PDB entry 3G4S | X-ray diffraction, 3.20 A resolution | chains 0 and B of the 31 polymer chains in the assembly

# Chain 0
Molecule: 23S ribosomal RNA
Organism: Haloarcula marismortui
Sequence (2923 nucleotides; row label = number of the first residue in the row):
     1 GUUGGCUACU AUGCCAGCUG GUGGAUUGCU CGGCUCAGGC GCUGAUGAAG GACGUGCCAA
    61 GCUGCGAUAA GCUGUGGGGA GCCGCACGGA GGCGAAGAAC CACAGAUUUC CGAAUGAGAA
   121 UCUCUCUAAC AAUUGCUUCG CGCAAUGAGG AACCCCGAGA ACUGAAACAU CUCAGUAUCG
   181 GGAGGAACAG AAAACGCAAC GUGAUGUCGU UAGUAACCGC GAGUGAACGC GAUACAGCCC
   241 AAACCGAAGC CCUCACGGGC AAUGUGGUGU CAGGGCUACC UCUCAUCAGC CGACCGUCUU
   301 CACGAAGUCU CUUGGAAUAG AGCGUGAUAC AGGGUGACAA CCCCGUACUG AAGACCAGUA
   361 CGCUGUGCGG UAGUGCCAGA GUAGCGGGGG UUGGAUAUCC CUCGCGAAUA ACGCAGGCAU
   421 CGACUGCGAA GGCUAAACAC AACCUGAGAC CGAUAGUGAA CAAGUAGUGU GAACGAACGC
   481 UGCAAAGUAC CCUCAGAAGG GAGGCGAAAU AGAGCAUGAA AUCAGUUGGC GAUCGAGCGA
   541 CAGGGCAUAC AAGGUCCCUU GACGAAUGAC CGAGACGCGA GUCUCCAGUA AGACUCACGG
   601 GAAGCCGAUG UUCUGUCGUA CGUUUUGAAA AACGAGCCAG GGAGUGUGUC UGUAUGGCAA
   661 GUCUAACCGG AGUAUCCGGG GAGGCACAGG GAAACCGACA UGGCCGCAGG GCUUUGCCCG
   721 AGGGCCGCCG UCUUCAAGGG CGGGGAGCCA UGUGGACACG ACCCGAAUCC GGACGAUCUA
   781 CGCAUGGACA AGAUGAAGCG UGCCGAAAGG CACGUGGAAG UCUGUUAGAG UUGGUGUCCU
   841 ACAAUACCCU CUCGUGAUCU AUGUGUAGGG GUGAAAGGCC CAUCGAGUCC GGCAACAGCU
   901 GGUUCCAAUC GAAACAUGUC GAAGCAUGAC CUCCGCCGAG GUAGUCUGUG AGGUAGAGCG
   961 ACCGAUUGGU GUGUCCGCCU CCGAGAGGAG UCGGCACACC UGUCAAACUC CAAACUUACA
  1021 GACGCUGUUU GACGCGGGGA UUCCGGUGCG CGGGGUAAGC CUGUGUACCA GGAGGGGAAC
  1081 AACCCAGAGA UAGGUUAAGG UCCCCAAGUG UGGAUUAAGU GUAAUCCUCU GAAGGUGGUC
  1141 UCGAGCCCUA GACAGCCGGG AGGUGAGCUU AGAAGCAGCU ACCCUCUAAG AAAAGCGUAA
  1201 CAGCUUACCG GCCGAGGUUU GAGGCGCCCA AAAUGAUCGG GACUCAAAUC CACCACCGAG
  1261 ACCUGUCCGU ACCACUCAUA CUGGUAAUCG AGUAGAUUGG CGCUCUAAUU GGAUGGAAGC
  1321 AGGGGCGAGA GCUCCUGUGG ACCGAUUAGU GACGAAAAUC CUGGCCAUAG UAGCAGCGAU
  1381 AGUCGGGUGA GAACCCCGAC GGCCUAAUGG AUAAGGGUUC CUCAGCACUG CUGAUCAGCU
  1441 GAGGGUUAGC CGGUCCUAAG UCUCACCGCA ACUCGACUGA GACGAAAUGG GAAACAGGUU
  1501 AAUAUUCCUG UGCCAUCAUG CAGUGAAAGU UGACGCCCUG GGGUCGAUCA CGCCGGGCAU
  1561 UCGCCCGGUC GAACCGUCCA ACUCCGUGGA AGCCGUAAUG GCAGGAAGCG GACGAACGGC
  1621 GGCAUAGGGA AACGUGAUUC AACCUGGGGC CCAUGAAAAG ACGAGCAUGA UGUCCGUACC
  1681 GAGAACCGAC ACAGGUGUCC AUGGCGGCGA AAGCCAAGGC CUGUCGGGAG CAACCAACGU
  1741 UAGGGAAUUC GGCAAGUUAG UCCCGUACCU UCGGAAGAAG GGAUGCCUGC UCCGGAACGG
  1801 AGCAGGUCGC AGUGACUCGG AAGCUCGGAC UGUCUAGUAA CAACAUAGGU GACCGCAAAU
  1861 CCGCAAGGAC UCGUACGGUC ACUGAAUCCU GCCCAGUGCA GGUAUCUGAA CACCUCGUAC
  1921 AAGAGGACGA AGGACCUGUC AACGGCGGGG GUAACUAUGA CCCUCUUAAG GUAGCGUAGU
  1981 ACCUUGCCGC AUCAGUAGCG GCUUGCAUGA AUGGAUUAAC CAGAGCUUCA CUGUCCCAAC
  2041 GUUGGGCCCG GUGAACUGUA CAUUCCAGUG CGGAGUCUGG AGACACCCAG GGGGAAGCGA
  2101 AGACCCUAUG GAGCUUUACU GCAGGCUGUC GCUGAGACGU GGUCGCCGAU GUGCAGCAUA
  2161 GGUAGGAGUC GUUACAGAGG UACCCGCGCU AGCGGGCCAC CCAGACAACA GUGAAAUACU
  2221 ACCCGUCGGU GACUGCGACU CUCACUCCGG GAGGAGGACA CCGAUAGCCG GGCAGUUUGA
  2281 CUGGGGCGGU ACGCGCUCGA AAAGAUAUCG AGCGCGCCCU AUGGUCAUCU CAGCCGGGAC
  2341 AGAGACCCGG CGAAGAGUGC AAGAGCAAAA GAUGACUUGA CAGUGUUCUU CCCAACGAGG
  2401 AACGCUGACG CGAAAGCGUG GUCUAGCGAA CCAAUUAGCC UGCUUGAUGC GGGCAAUUGA
  2461 UGACAGAAAA GCUACCCUAG GGAUAACAGA GUCGUCACUC GCAAGAGCAC AUAUCGACCG
  2521 AGUGGCUUGC UACCUCGAUG UCGGUUCCCU CCAUCCUGCC CGUGCAGAAG CGGGCAAGGG
  2581 UGAGGUUGUU CGCCUAUUAA AGGAGGUCGU GAGCUGGGUU UAGACCGUCG UGAGACAGGU
  2641 CGGCUGCUAU CUACUGGGUG UGUAAUGGUG UCUGACAAGA ACGACCGUAU AGUACGAGAG
  2701 GAACUACGGU UGGUGGCCAC UGGUGUACCG GUUGUUCGAG AGAGCACGUG CCGGGUAGCC
  2761 ACGCCACACG GGGUAAGAGC UGAACGCAUC UAAGCUCGAA ACCCACUUGG AAAAGAGACA
  2821 CCGCCGAGGU CCCGCGUACA AGACGCGGUC GAUAGACUCG GGGUGUGCGC GUCGAGGUAA
  2881 CGAGACGUUA AGCCCACGAG CACUAACAGA CCAAAGCCAU CAU
Not modelled in the structure: 1-9, 126-127, 715, 971-998, 1560, 1952-1963, 2137-2236, 2339-2343, 2665-2666, 2915-2923
Modified residues: 1MA (6-hydro-1-methyladenosine-5'-monophosphate) at position 628, OMU (o2'-methyluridine 5'-monophosphate) at position 2587, OMG (o2'-methylguanosine-5'-monophosphate) at position 2588, UR3 (3-methyluridine-5'-monophoshate) at position 2619, PSU (pseudouridine-5'-monophosphate) at position 2621

# Chain B
Protein: 50S ribosomal protein L3P
Organism: Haloarcula marismortui
UniProt: P20279 (RL3_HALMA); residues 1-337 here correspond to UniProt positions 2-338 (UniProt number = residue number + 1)
Sequence (337 residues; row label = number of the first residue in the row):
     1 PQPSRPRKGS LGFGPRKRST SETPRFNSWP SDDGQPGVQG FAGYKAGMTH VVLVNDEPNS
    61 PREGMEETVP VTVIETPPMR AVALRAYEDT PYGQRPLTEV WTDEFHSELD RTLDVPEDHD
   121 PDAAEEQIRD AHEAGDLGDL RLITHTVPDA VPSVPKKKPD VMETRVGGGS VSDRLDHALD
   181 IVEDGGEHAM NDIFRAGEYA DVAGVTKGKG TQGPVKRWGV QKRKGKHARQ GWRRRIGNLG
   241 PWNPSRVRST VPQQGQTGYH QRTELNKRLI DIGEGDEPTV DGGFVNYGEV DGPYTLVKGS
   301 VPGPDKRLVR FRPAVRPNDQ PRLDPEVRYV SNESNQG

# Interface between chain 0 and chain B
Contacting residue pairs (325; chain 0 residue first):
  U835(0) with Lys226(B), phosphate contact; Arg229(B), salt bridge to the phosphate; Gln230(B), hydrogen bond to the phosphate
  G836(0) with Arg229(B), phosphate contact; Gln230(B), phosphate contact
  U837(0) with Gln230(B), phosphate contact
  U1234(0) with Asn243(B), base contact; Pro244(B), base contact; Arg246(B), hydrogen bond to the base; Arg248(B), hydrogen bond to the sugar
  A1732(0) with Thr211(B), hydrogen bond to the sugar; Gln212(B), hydrogen bond to the sugar
  A1733(0) with Thr211(B), sugar contact; Gln212(B), sugar contact; Gly213(B), hydrogen bond to the sugar; Gln254(B), sugar contact
  C1734(0) with Gly213(B), phosphate contact; Arg234(B), salt bridge to the phosphate; Arg235(B), hydrogen bond to the sugar
  C1735(0) with Gly231(B), sugar contact; Trp232(B), phosphate contact; Arg233(B), hydrogen bond to the phosphate; Arg234(B), hydrogen bond to the phosphate; Arg235(B), phosphate contact
  A1736(0) with Gly231(B), phosphate contact; Arg233(B), salt bridge to the phosphate
  G1751(0) with Lys226(B), hydrogen bond to the base
  C1753(0) with Lys226(B), hydrogen bond to the sugar; Arg229(B), hydrogen bond to the base
  A1754(0) with Arg229(B), hydrogen bond to the sugar
  U2034(0) with Gly225(B), phosphate contact
  C2035(0) with Lys224(B), phosphate contact; Gly225(B), hydrogen bond to the phosphate
  C2036(0) with Lys224(B), salt bridge to the phosphate
  C2037(0) with Lys224(B), hydrogen bond to the phosphate
  A2038(0) with Gln221(B), phosphate contact; Lys222(B), hydrogen bond to the phosphate; Lys224(B), salt bridge to the phosphate
  A2039(0) with Lys222(B), phosphate contact; Arg234(B), salt bridge to the phosphate
  C2065(0) with Arg246(B), hydrogen bond to the phosphate
  C2066(0) with Arg246(B), salt bridge to the phosphate
  G2090(0) with Gln253(B), hydrogen bond to the base; Gln254(B), sugar contact
  G2091(0) with Arg235(B), phosphate contact; Leu239(B), base contact; Gln253(B), hydrogen bond to the base
  G2092(0) with Trp232(B), hydrogen bond to the phosphate; Arg235(B), salt bridge to the phosphate; Leu239(B), phosphate contact
  G2093(0) with Asn238(B), phosphate contact; Leu239(B), hydrogen bond to the phosphate; Gly240(B), sugar contact; Pro241(B), hydrogen bond to the sugar; Trp242(B), hydrogen bond to the sugar; Pro244(B), sugar contact; Ser245(B), hydrogen bond to the base; Arg246(B), base contact; Val247(B), base contact
  G2094(0) with Trp242(B), sugar contact; Ser245(B), sugar contact
  A2096(0) with Trp242(B), sugar contact
  U2539(0) with Trp242(B), base contact
  G2544(0) with His227(B), base contact
  U2545(0) with Gln2(B), hydrogen bond to the phosphate
  U2546(0) with Gln2(B), base contact; Gln221(B), phosphate contact; Ile236(B), sugar contact; Gly237(B), hydrogen bond to the sugar; Asn238(B), base contact
  C2547(0) with Gln2(B), hydrogen bond to the base; Arg5(B), salt bridge to the phosphate; Lys8(B), phosphate contact; Val220(B), phosphate contact; Gln221(B), hydrogen bond to the phosphate; Asn238(B), hydrogen bond to the base; Pro252(B), phosphate contact
  C2548(0) with Arg5(B), salt bridge to the phosphate; Arg7(B), phosphate contact; Lys8(B), hydrogen bond to the phosphate; Pro241(B), base contact; Arg248(B), sugar contact; Thr250(B), hydrogen bond to the phosphate; Val251(B), sugar contact; Pro252(B), sugar contact
  C2549(0) with Arg7(B), salt bridge to the phosphate; Arg248(B), hydrogen bond to the sugar; Thr250(B), sugar contact
  G2580(0) with Pro6(B), phosphate contact
  U2581(0) with Ser4(B), phosphate contact; Arg5(B), phosphate contact
  G2582(0) with Pro3(B), phosphate contact; Ser4(B), hydrogen bond to the phosphate
  A2583(0) with Pro3(B), phosphate contact
  C2591(0) with Pro1(B), phosphate contact
  G2606(0) with Pro241(B), base contact; Asn243(B), hydrogen bond to the sugar
  U2607(0) with Trp242(B), stacking on the base; Asn243(B), hydrogen bond to the phosphate
  G2609(0) with Asn238(B), base contact; Gly240(B), base contact; Pro241(B), sugar contact; Trp242(B), hydrogen bond to the sugar
  U2610(0) with Asn238(B), base contact; Trp242(B), phosphate contact
  G2613(0) with Arg223(B), sugar contact; Trp232(B), hydrogen bond to the sugar; Gly237(B), base contact
  C2614(0) with Arg223(B), hydrogen bond to the sugar; His227(B), hydrogen bond to the sugar; Gln230(B), phosphate contact; Trp232(B), phosphate contact
  U2615(0) with Lys226(B), phosphate contact; His227(B), hydrogen bond to the sugar; Gln230(B), phosphate contact
  G2616(0) with Lys226(B), salt bridge to the phosphate
  A2653(0) with Arg246(B), sugar contact; Val247(B), hydrogen bond to the sugar
  C2654(0) with Val247(B), sugar contact; Arg248(B), hydrogen bond to the sugar; Ser249(B), phosphate contact; Gln253(B), base contact
  U2655(0) with Arg217(B), hydrogen bond to the sugar; Ser249(B), phosphate contact; Gln253(B), sugar contact; Gln254(B), hydrogen bond to the sugar
  G2656(0) with Pro15(B), phosphate contact; Arg16(B), hydrogen bond to the phosphate; Lys17(B), phosphate contact; Arg217(B), hydrogen bond to the phosphate; Gly255(B), sugar contact; Gln256(B), hydrogen bond to the sugar
  G2657(0) with Lys17(B), phosphate contact; Arg18(B), hydrogen bond to the phosphate
  G2658(0) with Arg18(B), salt bridge to the phosphate
  G2668(0) with Asp114(B), hydrogen bond to the base
  U2669(0) with Thr112(B), hydrogen bond to the sugar; Asp114(B), sugar contact
  G2670(0) with Arg85(B), base contact; Glu99(B), base contact; Thr112(B), sugar contact; Leu113(B), sugar contact
  U2671(0) with Arg25(B), salt bridge to the phosphate; Arg85(B), hydrogen bond to the sugar; Ile143(B), sugar contact; Val161(B), phosphate contact; Met162(B), phosphate contact; Glu163(B), hydrogen bond to the sugar
  C2672(0) with Arg25(B), salt bridge to the phosphate; Arg85(B), sugar contact; Tyr87(B), hydrogen bond to the sugar; Pro96(B), sugar contact; Arg141(B), phosphate contact; Met162(B), phosphate contact; Glu163(B), hydrogen bond to the phosphate
  U2673(0) with Tyr87(B), sugar contact; Gln94(B), hydrogen bond to the sugar; Arg141(B), salt bridge to the phosphate
  G2674(0) with Tyr92(B), sugar contact; Gly93(B), phosphate contact; Gln94(B), hydrogen bond to the phosphate
  A2678(0) with Leu11(B), hydrogen bond to the sugar; Gly12(B), base contact
  G2679(0) with Leu11(B), sugar contact; Gly12(B), sugar contact
  A2681(0) with Ser10(B), hydrogen bond to the base
  C2682(0) with Arg316(B), salt bridge to the phosphate
  C2707(0) with Asn59(B), phosphate contact
  G2708(0) with Glu57(B), phosphate contact; Asn59(B), hydrogen bond to the phosphate
  G2713(0) with Pro6(B), sugar contact
  U2714(0) with Arg7(B), phosphate contact; Lys8(B), phosphate contact; Gly9(B), hydrogen bond to the phosphate; Ser10(B), hydrogen bond to the phosphate; Phe13(B), sugar contact
  G2715(0) with Gly9(B), phosphate contact; Ser10(B), hydrogen bond to the phosphate; Phe13(B), sugar contact; Arg16(B), salt bridge to the phosphate; Arg262(B), hydrogen bond to the phosphate; Glu264(B), hydrogen bond to the base
  G2716(0) with Thr206(B), phosphate contact; His260(B), salt bridge to the phosphate; Arg262(B), salt bridge to the phosphate; Glu264(B), hydrogen bond to the sugar; Ser300(B), hydrogen bond to the base; Pro302(B), sugar contact
  C2717(0) with Lys45(B), hydrogen bond to the phosphate; Met48(B), hydrogen bond to the sugar; Thr206(B), phosphate contact; Lys207(B), hydrogen bond to the phosphate; Ser300(B), sugar contact; Val301(B), sugar contact; Pro302(B), sugar contact; Gly303(B), hydrogen bond to the phosphate
  C2718(0) with Lys45(B), salt bridge to the phosphate; Met48(B), sugar contact; Lys207(B), salt bridge to the phosphate; Gly303(B), phosphate contact; Asp305(B), phosphate contact
  A2719(0) with Met48(B), sugar contact; Thr49(B), hydrogen bond to the sugar; His50(B), hydrogen bond to the sugar; Pro70(B), base contact; Asn335(B), sugar contact
  U2756(0) with Gln336(B), phosphate contact; Gly337(B), phosphate contact
  A2757(0) with Val285(B), phosphate contact; Asn286(B), sugar contact; Asn335(B), phosphate contact; Gln336(B), phosphate contact; Gly337(B), phosphate contact
  C2759(0) with Lys207(B), salt bridge to the phosphate; Lys209(B), phosphate contact
  C2760(0) with Lys209(B), salt bridge to the phosphate; Lys216(B), salt bridge to the phosphate
  C2764(0) with Pro70(B), sugar contact
  C2765(0) with Lys267(B), hydrogen bond to the sugar; Gly299(B), sugar contact; Ser300(B), sugar contact
  A2766(0) with Leu265(B), hydrogen bond to the sugar; Asn266(B), sugar contact; Lys267(B), sugar contact; Lys298(B), salt bridge to the phosphate
  C2767(0) with Asn266(B), hydrogen bond to the phosphate; Arg316(B), hydrogen bond to the phosphate
  A2768(0) with Arg316(B), salt bridge to the phosphate; Asn318(B), hydrogen bond to the phosphate
  C2806(0) with Ser28(B), hydrogen bond to the phosphate
  U2807(0) with Phe13(B), sugar contact; Asn27(B), hydrogen bond to the phosphate; Ser28(B), phosphate contact; Thr263(B), hydrogen bond to the phosphate; Arg312(B), salt bridge to the phosphate
  U2808(0) with Gly12(B), base contact; Phe13(B), sugar contact; Gly14(B), hydrogen bond to the sugar; Asn27(B), hydrogen bond to the phosphate; Gln261(B), hydrogen bond to the phosphate; Arg262(B), phosphate contact; Thr263(B), hydrogen bond to the phosphate
  G2809(0) with Gly14(B), sugar contact; Pro15(B), sugar contact; Lys17(B), phosphate contact; Gln261(B), phosphate contact
  G2810(0) with Lys17(B), salt bridge to the phosphate; Thr20(B), phosphate contact
  G2815(0) with Tyr92(B), base contact
  G2817(0) with Arg95(B), hydrogen bond to the sugar
  A2818(0) with Arg95(B), sugar contact; Pro96(B), hydrogen bond to the sugar
  C2819(0) with Arg85(B), hydrogen bond to the base; Pro96(B), sugar contact; Leu97(B), sugar contact; Thr98(B), sugar contact; Glu99(B), base contact
  A2820(0) with Thr98(B), phosphate contact; Glu99(B), sugar contact; Trp101(B), hydrogen bond to the sugar; His119(B), phosphate contact
  C2821(0) with Asp114(B), hydrogen bond to the sugar; Val115(B), sugar contact; Pro116(B), sugar contact; His119(B), salt bridge to the phosphate
  C2822(0) with Asp114(B), sugar contact; Val115(B), sugar contact; Glu117(B), hydrogen bond to the phosphate; Asp118(B), hydrogen bond to the phosphate
  A2827(0) with Asp114(B), sugar contact
  G2828(0) with Asp114(B), phosphate contact
  U2837(0) with Glu22(B), base contact; Val154(B), base contact; Lys156(B), base contact; Pro304(B), sugar contact; Lys306(B), salt bridge to the phosphate; Arg307(B), hydrogen bond to the base
  A2838(0) with Thr206(B), phosphate contact; Lys207(B), phosphate contact; Gly208(B), hydrogen bond to the phosphate; Tyr259(B), sugar contact; Arg307(B), salt bridge to the phosphate
  C2839(0) with Arg18(B), hydrogen bond to the phosphate; Gly208(B), phosphate contact; Lys209(B), phosphate contact; Gly210(B), hydrogen bond to the phosphate; Gln256(B), hydrogen bond to the phosphate
  A2840(0) with Gly210(B), phosphate contact; Thr211(B), hydrogen bond to the phosphate
  G2842(0) with Arg18(B), hydrogen bond to the base
  A2843(0) with Arg18(B), base contact
  C2844(0) with Tyr259(B), sugar contact
  G2845(0) with Glu22(B), sugar contact
  C2846(0) with Pro155(B), sugar contact; Lys156(B), phosphate contact; Lys157(B), phosphate contact; Lys158(B), salt bridge to the phosphate
  G2847(0) with Arg111(B), salt bridge to the phosphate; Pro155(B), sugar contact; Lys157(B), hydrogen bond to the phosphate; Lys158(B), hydrogen bond to the phosphate
  G2848(0) with Arg111(B), salt bridge to the phosphate; Lys157(B), salt bridge to the phosphate
  G2851(0) with Lys157(B), hydrogen bond to the phosphate
  A2852(0) with Lys157(B), salt bridge to the phosphate
  U2853(0) with Pro155(B), sugar contact
  G2860(0) with Gly282(B), base contact
  G2861(0) with Asp281(B), hydrogen bond to the sugar; Gly282(B), sugar contact; Ser334(B), hydrogen bond to the sugar; Gln336(B), hydrogen bond to the base
  G2862(0) with Ser334(B), phosphate contact; Gln336(B), hydrogen bond to the sugar
  C2897(0) with Gly282(B), base contact; Phe284(B), sugar contact; Val285(B), sugar contact; Asn286(B), hydrogen bond to the sugar; Gln336(B), hydrogen bond to the base
  G2898(0) with Gly282(B), sugar contact; Phe284(B), sugar contact; Asn286(B), phosphate contact; Tyr287(B), phosphate contact; Gly288(B), phosphate contact; Glu289(B), sugar contact
  A2899(0) with Glu289(B), sugar contact
Also at the interface, not in a pair above, chain 0 (126 interface residues in all): G834, C1750, C2040, A2089, A2095, A2680, G2712, C2720, G2758, G2823, G2863
Also at the interface, not in a pair above, chain B (148 interface residues in all): Ser19, Val215, Thr257, Gly283, Arg310, Val315, Asp319, Glu333

# In short
The interface between chain 0 and chain B involves 126 residues on one side and 148 on the other, with 107
hydrogen bonds, 37 salt bridges and 1 aromatic stacking contact. Among the polar pairs are U1234(0)-Arg246(B),
G1751(0)-Lys226(B) and C1753(0)-Arg229(B).
Chain 0 is 23S ribosomal RNA and chain B is 50S ribosomal protein L3P, both from Haloarcula marismortui; the
structure, Co-crystal structure of Tiamulin bound to the large ribosomal subunit, was determined by X-ray
diffraction, deposited together with 3G6E and 3G71.
